PDB entry 8QT7 | electron microscopy, 2.20 A resolution | chain A

# Chain A
Protein: FAD-binding FR-type domain-containing protein
From: Streptococcus pneumoniae
UniProtKB: Q8CZ28 (Q8CZ28_STRR6); residues 2-400 here = UniProt positions 2-400
Amino-acid sequence (399 residues; each row starts with the number of its first residue):
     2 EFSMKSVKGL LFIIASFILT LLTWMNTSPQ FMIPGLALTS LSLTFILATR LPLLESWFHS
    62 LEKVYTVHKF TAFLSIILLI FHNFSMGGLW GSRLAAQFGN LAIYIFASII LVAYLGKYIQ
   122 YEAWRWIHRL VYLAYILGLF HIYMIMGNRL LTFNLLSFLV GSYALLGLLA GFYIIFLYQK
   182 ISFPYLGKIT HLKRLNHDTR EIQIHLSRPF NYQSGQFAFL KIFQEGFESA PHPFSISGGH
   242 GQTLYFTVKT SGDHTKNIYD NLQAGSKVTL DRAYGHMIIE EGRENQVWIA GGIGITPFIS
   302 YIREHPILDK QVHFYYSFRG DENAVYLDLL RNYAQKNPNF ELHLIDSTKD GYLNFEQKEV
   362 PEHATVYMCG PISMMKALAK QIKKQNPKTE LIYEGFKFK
Ion coordination: heme Fe site 1: H69, H129; heme Fe site 2: H83, H142
Ligand contacts:
  - FAD (flavin-adenine dinucleotide): Q121, Y122, R126, F218, P232, H233, P234, F235, S236, T248, V249, K250, S252, G253, D254, H255, T256, I294, T297, G396, F397, K398, F399
  - heme (HEM), molecule 1: W25, F32, P35, G36, L42, L80, H83, N84, M87, G88, G89, W91, G92, R94, A97, G100, N101, A103, I104, F107, H142, I143, I146, M147
  - heme (HEM), molecule 2: L42, T45, F46, A49, R51, Y66, H69, K70, A73, F74, F107, I111, A114, Y122, W125, R126, H129, R130, V132, I175, I176, F399, K400
  - NADPH (NDP; NADPH dihydro-nicotinamide-adenine-dinucleotide phosphate): K250, S252, G292, G293, I294, G295, S318, F319, R320, S348, Y353, C370, G371, P372, S374, M375, M376, E395, G396, F397
From the paper describing this entry:
  - heme coordination: H69, H83, H129, H142
  - binding site for flavin-adenine dinucleotide: Y122, H233, S236, K250, S252, T256, T297, F397
  - contacts within the chain: K70-F399 (hydrogen bond)
  - mutagenesis - K398DEL/F399DEL/K400DEL: decreased binding to NADPH
  - mutagenesis - K398DEL/F399DEL/K400DEL: decreased catalytic activity on NADPH
  - binding site for NADPH: S318, R320, S348, Y353, M375, F397
  - specificity-determining residues: Y353
  - mutagenesis - N84A, Y105F, F107L, F107L/Y136L: unchanged catalytic activity
  - mutagenesis - F397A: unchanged binding to NADPH
  - mutagenesis - F397A: increased catalytic activity on NADPH

# Summary
Chain A binds NADPH, flavin-adenine dinucleotide and heme. The heme Fe site 1 is built by H69 and H129. H83
and H142 form the heme Fe site 2. From the paper: a binding site for flavin-adenine dinucleotide at Y122, H233
and S236 among others; K398DEL/F399DEL/K400DEL reduce binding to NADPH; 6 substitutions were tested in all.
Chain A is FAD-binding FR-type domain-containing protein (Streptococcus pneumoniae); the structure, Cryo-EM
structure of Streptococcus pneumoniae NADPH oxidase in complex with NADPH, was determined by electron
microscopy, deposited together with 8QT6, 8QT9 and 8QTA.
